PDB entry 5C4I | X-ray diffraction, 2.27 A resolution | chains A and D of the 6 polymer chains in the assembly

== Chain A (and D) ==
Protein: Oxalate oxidoreductase subunit alpha
Organism: Moorella thermoacetica (strain ATCC 39073)
Notes: EC 1.2.7.10; chain D of this document is another copy of the same molecule, construct and numbering; everything in this record applies to it too
Reference sequence: Q2RI41 (OORA_MOOTA); residues 1-395 here = UniProt positions 1-395
Sequence (395 residues; row label = number of the first residue in the row):
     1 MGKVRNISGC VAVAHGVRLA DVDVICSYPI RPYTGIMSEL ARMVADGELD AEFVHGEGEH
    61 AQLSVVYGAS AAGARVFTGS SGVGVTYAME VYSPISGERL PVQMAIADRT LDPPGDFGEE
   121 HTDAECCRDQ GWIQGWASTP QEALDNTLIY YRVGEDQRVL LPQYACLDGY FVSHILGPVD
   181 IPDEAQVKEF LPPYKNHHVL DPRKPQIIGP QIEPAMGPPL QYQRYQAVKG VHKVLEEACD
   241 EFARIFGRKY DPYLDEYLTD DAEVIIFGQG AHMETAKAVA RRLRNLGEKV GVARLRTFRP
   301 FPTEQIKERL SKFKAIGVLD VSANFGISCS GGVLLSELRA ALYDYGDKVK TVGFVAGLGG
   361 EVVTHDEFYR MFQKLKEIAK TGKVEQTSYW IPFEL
Unresolved in the structure: 1 (chain D: 1-2)
Ligand contacts: thiamine diphosphate (TPP): Y28, P29, I30, E59, V83, Y87, R109
What the authors report for this chain:
  - binding site for thiamine diphosphate: Y28 to P32, E59, E90, D112
  - binding site for thiamine diphosphate: R109 (proposed by the authors, not directly observed)
  - specificity-determining residues: R31, G115, F117, Q211 (proposed by the authors, not directly observed)

== Interface between chain A and chain D ==
Pairs across the interface (154; chain A residue first):
  H60(A) - Y87(D)
  V83(A) - E90(D)
  T86(A) - M89(D)
  T86(A) - E90(D)
  Y87(A) - H60(D)
  Y87(A) - E90(D)
  M89(A) - T86(D)
  M89(A) - M89(D)  hydrophobic
  M89(A) - C126(D)  hydrophobic
  E90(A) - V83(D)
  E90(A) - T86(D)
  E90(A) - Y87(D)
  S93(A) - L111(D)
  S93(A) - D112(D)  hydrogen bond (side chain-backbone)
  S93(A) - P113(D)
  P94(A) - D112(D)
  P94(A) - P113(D)
  G97(A) - P113(D)
  E98(A) - P113(D)
  D112(A) - S93(D)  hydrogen bond (backbone-side chain)
  D112(A) - P94(D)
  P113(A) - S93(D)
  P113(A) - P94(D)
  P113(A) - G97(D)
  P113(A) - E98(D)
  P114(A) - G209(D)
  P114(A) - P210(D)
  P114(A) - I212(D)  hydrophobic
  P114(A) - L220(D)
  G115(A) - Q211(D)  hydrogen bond (backbone-side chain)
  G115(A) - I212(D)  hydrogen bond (backbone-backbone)
  D116(A) - Q211(D)
  D116(A) - I212(D)
  D116(A) - E213(D)
  D116(A) - P214(D)
  F117(A) - Q211(D)
  E120(A) - Q221(D)  hydrogen bond
  C126(A) - Q130(D)  hydrogen bond
  R128(A) - R128(D)
  R128(A) - D129(D)  salt bridge
  R128(A) - F325(D)
  D129(A) - E125(D)
  D129(A) - R128(D)  salt bridge
  D129(A) - A323(D)
  D129(A) - N324(D)  hydrogen bond
  D129(A) - F325(D)
  Q130(A) - C126(D)  hydrogen bond
  G131(A) - F325(D)
  G209(A) - P114(D)
  P210(A) - P114(D)
  Q211(A) - G115(D)  hydrogen bond (side chain-backbone)
  Q211(A) - D116(D)
  Q211(A) - F117(D)
  I212(A) - P114(D)  hydrophobic
  I212(A) - G115(D)  hydrogen bond (backbone-backbone)
  I212(A) - D116(D)
  E213(A) - D116(D)
  P214(A) - D116(D)
  P214(A) - G359(D)
  P214(A) - E361(D)
  A215(A) - E361(D)
  G217(A) - G359(D)
  P218(A) - L358(D)
  P218(A) - E361(D)
  P218(A) - F393(D)
  P219(A) - F393(D)
  L220(A) - P114(D)
  Q221(A) - E120(D)  hydrogen bond
  Q221(A) - A323(D)
  Q221(A) - F325(D)
  Q221(A) - W390(D)
  Y222(A) - W390(D)  hydrophobic
  Y222(A) - F393(D)  hydrophobic
  Y222(A) - E394(D)  hydrogen bond
  R224(A) - F325(D)
  Y225(A) - F325(D)
  Y225(A) - S330(D)
  Y225(A) - S388(D)
  Y225(A) - W390(D)  hydrophobic
  Y225(A) - E394(D)
  K229(A) - S330(D)  hydrogen bond
  R299(A) - F325(D)
  R299(A) - G326(D)  hydrogen bond (side chain-backbone)
  R299(A) - I327(D)
  P300(A) - G326(D)
  F301(A) - G326(D)  hydrogen bond (backbone-backbone)
  F301(A) - S328(D)
  T303(A) - S328(D)
  T303(A) - C329(D)  hydrogen bond (side chain-backbone)
  A323(A) - D129(D)
  A323(A) - Q221(D)
  N324(A) - D129(D)
  F325(A) - R128(D)
  F325(A) - D129(D)  hydrogen bond (backbone-backbone)
  F325(A) - G131(D)
  F325(A) - Q221(D)
  F325(A) - R224(D)
  F325(A) - Y225(D)
  F325(A) - R299(D)
  G326(A) - V228(D)
  G326(A) - R299(D)  hydrogen bond (backbone-side chain)
  G326(A) - P300(D)
  G326(A) - F301(D)  hydrogen bond (backbone-backbone)
  I327(A) - R299(D)
  I327(A) - E337(D)
  S328(A) - F301(D)
  S328(A) - T303(D)
  S328(A) - E337(D)  hydrogen bond (side chain-backbone)
  S328(A) - A340(D)
  S328(A) - A341(D)
  C329(A) - T303(D)  hydrogen bond (backbone-side chain)
  C329(A) - A340(D)  hydrogen bond (side chain-backbone)
  S330(A) - Y225(D)
  S330(A) - K229(D)
  S336(A) - S336(D)
  S336(A) - A340(D)
  E337(A) - I327(D)
  E337(A) - S328(D)  hydrogen bond (backbone-side chain)
  R339(A) - A340(D)  hydrogen bond (side chain-backbone)
  R339(A) - Y343(D)
  A340(A) - S328(D)
  A340(A) - C329(D)  hydrogen bond (backbone-side chain)
  A340(A) - S336(D)
  A340(A) - R339(D)  hydrogen bond (backbone-side chain)
  A341(A) - S328(D)
  L342(A) - Y343(D)  hydrogen bond (backbone-side chain)
  Y343(A) - R339(D)
  Y343(A) - L342(D)
  Y343(A) - Y345(D)
  Y343(A) - G346(D)
  Y343(A) - V349(D)  hydrogen bond (side chain-backbone)
  Y343(A) - T351(D)
  D344(A) - G346(D)
  Y345(A) - Y343(D)
  G346(A) - Y343(D)
  D347(A) - D347(D)
  V349(A) - Y343(D)  hydrogen bond (backbone-side chain)
  T351(A) - Y343(D)
  L358(A) - P218(D)
  L358(A) - Q221(D)
  G359(A) - P214(D)
  G359(A) - G217(D)
  E361(A) - P214(D)
  E361(A) - A215(D)
  E361(A) - P218(D)
  S388(A) - Y225(D)
  W390(A) - Q221(D)
  W390(A) - Y222(D)  hydrophobic
  W390(A) - Y225(D)
  F393(A) - P218(D)
  F393(A) - P219(D)
  F393(A) - Y222(D)  hydrophobic
  E394(A) - Y222(D)  hydrogen bond
  E394(A) - Y225(D)
Interface residues without a listed pair, chain A (78 interface residues in all): T110, L111, G118, E125, Q226, V228, K350, G360
Interface residues without a listed pair, chain D (77 interface residues in all): T110, G118, Q226, D344, G360

== Overview ==
78 residues of chain A and 77 residues of chain D are in contact; the contacts include 30 hydrogen bonds and 2
salt bridges. Polar pairs include R128(A)-D129(D), S93(A)-D112(D) and G115(A)-Q211(D). The paper reports a
binding site for thiamine diphosphate at Y28(A), E59(A) and E90(A) among others; specificity determinants
R31(A), G115(A) and F117(A) among others.
Both chains are Oxalate oxidoreductase subunit alpha (Moorella thermoacetica (strain ATCC 39073)). Entry 5C4I
(Structure of an Oxalate Oxidoreductase) was determined by X-ray diffraction.
